7Z43 - chains CCC and RRR of the 8 polymer chains in the assembly; structure by X-ray diffraction, 3.12 A resolution.

== Chain CCC ==
Protein: Polymerase basic protein 2
From: Influenza B virus
UniProtKB: Q5V8X3 (Q5V8X3_9INFB); numbering as in UniProt (aligned over 1-770)
Amino-acid sequence (798 residues; numbered -8 to 789; the number before each row is that of its first residue; numbers below 1 keep their minus sign (Gly-8 is residue -8)):
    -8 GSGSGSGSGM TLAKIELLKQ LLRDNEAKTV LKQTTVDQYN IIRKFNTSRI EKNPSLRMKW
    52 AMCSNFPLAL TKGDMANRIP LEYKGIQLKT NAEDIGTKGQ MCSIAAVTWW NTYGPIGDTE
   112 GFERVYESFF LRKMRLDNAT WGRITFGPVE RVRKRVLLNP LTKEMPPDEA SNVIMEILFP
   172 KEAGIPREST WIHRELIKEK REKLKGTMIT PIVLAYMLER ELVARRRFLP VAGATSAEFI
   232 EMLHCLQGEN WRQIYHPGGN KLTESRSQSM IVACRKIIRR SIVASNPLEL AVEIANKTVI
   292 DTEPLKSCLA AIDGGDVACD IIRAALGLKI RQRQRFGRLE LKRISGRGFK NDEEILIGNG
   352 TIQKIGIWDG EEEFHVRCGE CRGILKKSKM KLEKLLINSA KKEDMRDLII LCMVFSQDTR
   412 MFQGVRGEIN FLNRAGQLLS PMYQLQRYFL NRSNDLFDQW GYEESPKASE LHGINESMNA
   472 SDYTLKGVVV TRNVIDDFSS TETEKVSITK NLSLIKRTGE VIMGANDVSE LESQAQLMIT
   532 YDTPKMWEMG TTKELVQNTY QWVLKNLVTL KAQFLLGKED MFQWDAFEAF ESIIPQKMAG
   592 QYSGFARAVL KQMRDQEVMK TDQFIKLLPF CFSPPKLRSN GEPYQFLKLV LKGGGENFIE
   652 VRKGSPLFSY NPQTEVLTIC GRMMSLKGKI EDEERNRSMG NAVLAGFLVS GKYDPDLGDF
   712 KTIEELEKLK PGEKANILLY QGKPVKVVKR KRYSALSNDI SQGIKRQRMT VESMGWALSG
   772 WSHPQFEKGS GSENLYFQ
Unresolved in the structure: -8 to -1, 486-495, 742-789
Sequence notes: expression tag (-8 to 0, 771-789)
Small-molecule neighbours: IC5 ([(2R,3S,4R,5R)-5-(2-azanyl-7-methyl-6-oxidanylidene-1H-purin-9-yl)-3,4-bis(oxidanyl)oxolan-2-yl]methyl phosphono hydrogen phosphate): Gln325, Arg326, Phe327, Arg334, Gly339, Lys341, Trp359, Glu363, Phe365, Lys378, Phe406, Gln408, Met433, Tyr434, Ser520

== Chain RRR ==
Molecule: 18-nt RNA strand
Sequence (18 nucleotides; numbered 1 to 18; the number before each row is that of its first residue):
     1 UAUACCUCUG CUUCUGCU

== How chain CCC and chain RRR interact ==
Contacting residue pairs (11; chain CCC residue first):
  Thr38(CCC) with U12(RRR), hydrogen bond to the base
  Ser39(CCC) with U12(RRR), base contact
  Arg40(CCC) with C11(RRR), hydrogen bond to the base; U12(RRR), hydrogen bond to the sugar; C14(RRR), salt bridge to the phosphate; U15(RRR), salt bridge to the phosphate
  Glu42(CCC) with C11(RRR), base contact
  Lys43(CCC) with U15(RRR), sugar contact
  Arg48(CCC) with C11(RRR), salt bridge to the phosphate
  Trp51(CCC) with G10(RRR), hydrogen bond to the sugar; C11(RRR), phosphate contact
Other interface residues (no listed pair), chain CCC (8 interface residues in all): Ile41
Other interface residues (no listed pair), chain RRR (6 interface residues in all): G16

== In short ==
8 residues of chain CCC face 6 of chain RRR across their interface, with 4 hydrogen bonds and 3 salt bridges.
Polar pairs include Thr38(CCC)-U12(RRR), Arg40(CCC)-C11(RRR) and Arg40(CCC)-U12(RRR). Bound to chain CCC:
compound IC5.
Here chain CCC is Polymerase basic protein 2 (Influenza B virus) and chain RRR is an 18-nt RNA strand. Entry
7Z43 (Influenza B polymerase with Pol II pSer5 CTD peptide mimic bound in site 1B and 2B) was determined by
X-ray diffraction together with 7Z42 from the same study.
